PDB entry 6XC3 | X-ray diffraction, 2.70 A resolution | chains H and C of the 5 polymer chains in the assembly

== Chain H ==
Protein: CR3022 heavy chain
Organism: Homo sapiens
Sequence (222 residues; row label = number of the first residue in the row; a row labelled like 82A-82C holds insertion residues (82A, then the next letters in order)):
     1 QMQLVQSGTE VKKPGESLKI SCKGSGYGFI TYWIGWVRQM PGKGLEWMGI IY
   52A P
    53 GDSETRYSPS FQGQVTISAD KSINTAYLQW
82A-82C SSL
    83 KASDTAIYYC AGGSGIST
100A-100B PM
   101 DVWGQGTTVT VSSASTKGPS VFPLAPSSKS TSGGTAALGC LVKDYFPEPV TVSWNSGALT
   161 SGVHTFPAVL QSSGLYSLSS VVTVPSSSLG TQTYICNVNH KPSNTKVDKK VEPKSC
Cystine bridges: Cys-22/Cys-92, Cys-140/Cys-196

== Chain C ==
Protein: Spike protein S1
Organism: Severe acute respiratory syndrome coronavirus 2
Reference sequence: P0DTC2 (SPIKE_SARS2); residue numbers follow UniProt; this construct covers 319-541
Sequence (231 residues; each row starts with the number of its first residue):
   319 RVQPTESIVR FPNITNLCPF GEVFNATRFA SVYAWNRKRI SNCVADYSVL YNSASFSTFK
   379 CYGVSPTKLN DLCFTNVYAD SFVIRGDEVR QIAPGQTGKI ADYNYKLPDD FTGCVIAWNS
   439 NNLDSKVGGN YNYLYRLFRK SNLKPFERDI STEIYQAGST PCNGVEGFNC YFPLQSYGFQ
   499 PTNGVGYQPY RVVVLSFELL HAPATVCGPK KSTNLVKNKC VNFSGHHHHH H
Unresolved in the structure: 319-333, 446-447, 529-549
Cystine bridges: Cys-336/Cys-361, Cys-379/Cys-432, Cys-391/Cys-525, Cys-480/Cys-488
Covalent attachments: N-acetylglucosamine (NAG) linked to Asn-343
Differences from the reference sequence: expression tag (542-549)
UniProt features mapped onto this chain:
  - region: Arg-403 to Asp-405 (Integrin-binding motif), Asn-448 to Phe-456 (Immunodominant HLA epitope recognized by the CD8+)
  - glycosylation: Thr-323 (O-linked (GalNAc) threonine), Ser-325 (O-linked (HexNAc...) serine), Asn-331 (N-linked (GlcNAc...) (complex) asparagine), Asn-343 (N-linked (GlcNAc...) (complex) asparagine)
  - natural variant: Gly-339 (G339D: In strain: Omicron/BA.1, Omicron/BA.2 and 4 more; G339H: In strain: Omicron/BA.2.75, Omicron/XBB.1.5 and 1 more), Arg-346 (R346K: In strain: Mu/B.1.621; R346T: In strain: Omicron/BQ.1.1, Omicron/XBB.1.5 and 1 more), Leu-368 (L368I: In strain: Omicron/XBB.1.5, Omicron/EG.5.1), Ser-371 (S371F: In strain: Omicron/BA.2, Omicron/BA.2.12.1 and 6 more; S371L: In strain: Omicron/BA.1), Ser-373 (S373P: In strain: Omicron/BA.1, Omicron/BA.2 and 7 more), Ser-375 (S375F: In strain: Omicron/BA.1, Omicron/BA.2 and 7 more), Thr-376 (T376A: In strain: Omicron/BA.2, Omicron/BA.2.12.1 and 5 more), Asp-405 (D405N: In strain: Omicron/BA.2, Omicron/BA.2.12.1 and 6 more), Arg-408 (R408S: In strain: Omicron/BA.2, Omicron/BA.2.12.1 and 6 more), Lys-417 (K417N: In strain: Beta/B.1.351, Omicron/BA.1 and 8 more; K417T: In strain: Gamma/P.1), Asn-440 (N440K: In strain: Omicron/BA.1, Omicron/BA.2 and 7 more), Lys-444 (K444T: In strain: Omicron/BQ.1.1), 16 further natural variant entries in UniProt
  - mutagenesis: Asn-331 (N331Q: Reduced viral infectivity), Asn-343 (N343Q: Reduced viral infectivity), Leu-452 (L452R: Increased resistance to neutralizing antibodies. Decreases HLA binding to NF9 epitope. Increased binding affinity to human ACE2), Tyr-453 (Y453F: Decreased HLA binding to NF9 epitope. Increased binding affinity to human ACE2), Ala-475 (A475V: Increased resistance to neutralizing antibodies), Val-483 (V483A: Increased resistance to neutralizing antibodies), Glu-484 (E484D: Increased replication in human TMEM106B overexpressing cells), Phe-490 (F490L: Increased resistance to neutralizing antibodies and human covalescent sera neutralization), Gln-493 (Q493N: Reduced host ACE2-binding affinity in vitro; Q493Y: Reduced host ACE2-binding affinity in vitro), Asn-501 (N501T: Reduced host ACE2-binding affinity in vitro; N501Y: Increased binding affinity to human ACE2), His-519 (H519P: Increased resistance to human covalescent sera neutralization)

== Chain H / chain C interface ==
Pairs across the interface - 25 pairs, chain H then chain C:
  Tyr-27(H) / Asn-370(C)
  Gly-28(H) / Tyr-369(C)
  Gly-28(H) / Asn-370(C)
  Ile-30(H) / Phe-374(C)
  Ile-30(H) / Ser-375(C)
  Ile-30(H) / Phe-377(C)
  Thr-31(H) / Tyr-369(C)
  Thr-31(H) / Phe-377(C)
  Tyr-52(H) / Thr-376(C)
  Tyr-52(H) / Phe-377(C)  hydrogen bond (side chain-backbone)
  Tyr-52(H) / Lys-378(C)
  Asp-54(H) / Lys-378(C)  salt bridge
  Glu-56(H) / Lys-378(C)  salt bridge
  Ser-96(H) / Val-382(C)
  Ser-96(H) / Ser-383(C)
  Ser-96(H) / Pro-384(C)
  Ser-96(H) / Thr-385(C)
  Gly-97(H) / Cys-379(C)
  Ile-98(H) / Cys-379(C)  hydrogen bond (backbone-backbone)
  Ile-98(H) / Tyr-380(C)  hydrophobic
  Ile-98(H) / Gly-381(C)  hydrogen bond (backbone-backbone)
  Ser-99(H) / Gly-381(C)
  Thr-100(H) / Val-382(C)  hydrogen bond (side chain-backbone)
  Thr-100(H) / Ser-383(C)
  Asp-101(H) / Lys-386(C)  salt bridge
Also at the interface, not in a pair above, chain H (16 interface residues in all): Trp-33, Arg-58, Pro-100A
Also at the interface, not in a pair above, chain C (16 interface residues in all): Ser-371

== Overview ==
The chain H/chain C interface involves 16 residues from each chain, with 4 hydrogen bonds and 3 salt bridges.
Polar pairs include Asp-54(H)/Lys-378(C), Glu-56(H)/Lys-378(C) and Asp-101(H)/Lys-386(C). Covalently linked
N-acetylglucosamine: at Asn-343(C). UniProt lists 11 mutagenesis sites on chain C.
Here chain H is CR3022 heavy chain (Homo sapiens) and chain C is Spike protein S1 (Severe acute respiratory
syndrome coronavirus 2). Entry 6XC3 (Crystal structure of SARS-CoV-2 receptor binding domain in complex with
antibodies CC12.1 and CR3022) was determined by X-ray diffraction together with 6XC2 from the same study.
